PDB entry 5BUL | X-ray diffraction, 1.98 A resolution | chain A

[Chain A]
Name: flavin-dependent halogenase triple mutant
Amino-acid sequence (409 residues; numbered -2 to 406; the number before each row is that of its first residue; numbers below 1 keep their minus sign (Gly-2 is residue -2)):
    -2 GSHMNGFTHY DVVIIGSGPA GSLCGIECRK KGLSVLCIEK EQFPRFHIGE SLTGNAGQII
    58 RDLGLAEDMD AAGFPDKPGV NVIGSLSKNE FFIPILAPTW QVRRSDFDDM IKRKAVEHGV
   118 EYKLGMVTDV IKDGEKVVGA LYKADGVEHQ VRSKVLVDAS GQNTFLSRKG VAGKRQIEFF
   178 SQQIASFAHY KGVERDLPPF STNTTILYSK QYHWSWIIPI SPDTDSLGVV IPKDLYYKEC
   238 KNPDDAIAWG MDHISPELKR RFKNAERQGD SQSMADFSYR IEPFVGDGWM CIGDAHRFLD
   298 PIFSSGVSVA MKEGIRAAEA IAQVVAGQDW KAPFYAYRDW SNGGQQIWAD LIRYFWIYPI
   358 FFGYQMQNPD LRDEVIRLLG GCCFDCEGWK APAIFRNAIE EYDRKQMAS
Unresolved in the structure: -2 to 5, 238, 367-368, 383-384, 403-406
Small-molecule neighbours: FAD (flavin-adenine dinucleotide): Ile12, Gly13, Ser14, Gly15, Pro16, Ala17, Gly18, Ile35, Glu36, Lys37, Glu38, Phe40, Arg42, His44, Ile45, Gly46, Glu47, Ser48, Arg101, Gly122, Met123, Val124, Ala156, Ser157, Gly158, Gln159, Asn160, Phe162, Ala182, Trp213, Ile215, Met271, Ile289, Gly290, Asp291, Phe295, Pro298, Ser301, Ser302, Gly303, Val304, Ser305, Ala307
What the authors report for this chain:
  - catalytic residues: Lys74
  - specificity-determining residues: Ser302, Val306, Trp345

[In short]
Ligands of chain A: flavin-adenine dinucleotide. From the paper: the catalytic residue Lys74; specificity
determinants Ser302, Val306 and Trp345.
Chain A is flavin-dependent halogenase triple mutant; the structure, Structure of flavin-dependent brominase
Bmp2 triple mutant Y302S F306V A345W, was determined by X-ray diffraction, deposited together with 5BUK and
5BVA.
